Entry 4QSY (X-ray diffraction, 2.10 A resolution); this record covers chains A and B.

# Chain A
Protein: Tyrosine-protein phosphatase non-receptor type 11
From: Homo sapiens
Notes: EC 3.1.3.48; fragment: SH2 domain
Reference sequence: Q06124 (PTN11_HUMAN); numbering as in UniProt (aligned over 1-106)
Sequence (108 residues; row label = number of the first residue in the row; numbers below 1 keep their minus sign (Gly-1 is residue -1)):
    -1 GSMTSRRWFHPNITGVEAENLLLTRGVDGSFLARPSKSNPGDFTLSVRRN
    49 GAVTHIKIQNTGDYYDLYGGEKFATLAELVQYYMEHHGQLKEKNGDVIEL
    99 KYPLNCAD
Unresolved in the structure: -1 to 4, 105-106
Sequence notes: expression tag (-1 to 0)
UniProt features mapped onto this chain:
  - modified residue: Thr2 (N-acetylthreonine), Tyr62 (Phosphotyrosine), Tyr66 (Phosphotyrosine)

# Chain B
Protein: GRB2-associated-binding protein 1
Notes: fragment: phospho peptide
Reference sequence: Q13480 (GAB1_HUMAN); residues -1 to 11 here correspond to UniProt positions 621-633 (UniProt number = residue number + 622)
Sequence (13 residues; each row starts with the number of its first residue; numbers below 1 keep their minus sign (Gly-1 is residue -1)):
    -1 GDKQVEYLDLDLD
Unresolved in the structure: -1 to 0
Modified positions: Tyr5 (o-phosphotyrosine; PTR)
UniProt features mapped onto this chain:
  - modified residue: Tyr5 (Phosphotyrosine)

# Chain A / chain B interface
Residue-residue contacts (31; chain A residue first):
  Gly13(A) with Val3(B)
  Val14(A) with Lys1(B)
  Glu17(A) with Val3(B)
  Arg32(A) with Val3(B); Tyr5(B)
  Ser34(A) with Tyr5(B)
  Lys35(A) with Tyr5(B)
  Ser36(A) with Tyr5(B)
  Thr42(A) with Tyr5(B)
  Thr52(A) with Leu6(B)
  His53(A) with Val3(B); Glu4(B); Tyr5(B); Leu6(B), hydrogen bond (backbone-backbone)
  Ile54(A) with Leu6(B), hydrophobic; Leu8(B), hydrophobic
  Lys55(A) with Tyr5(B)
  Leu65(A) with Leu10(B)
  Gly67(A) with Leu10(B); Asp11(B)
  Gly68(A) with Leu10(B); Asp11(B), hydrogen bond (backbone-side chain)
  Gln87(A) with Leu10(B)
  Leu88(A) with Leu8(B), hydrophobic
  Lys89(A) with Leu8(B); Asp9(B), hydrogen bond (backbone-backbone)
  Glu90(A) with Asp7(B); Leu8(B)
  Lys91(A) with Asp7(B), hydrogen bond (backbone-backbone); Asp9(B)
  Ile96(A) with Leu6(B), hydrophobic
Other interface residues (no listed pair), chain A (24 interface residues in all): Pro33, Arg47, Tyr81

# Overview
24 residues of chain A and 10 residues of chain B are in contact; the contacts include 4 hydrogen bonds. Among
the polar pairs are Gly68(A)-Asp11(B), His53(A)-Leu6(B) and Lys89(A)-Asp9(B).
Here chain A is Tyrosine-protein phosphatase non-receptor type 11 (Homo sapiens) and chain B is
GRB2-associated-binding protein 1. Entry 4QSY (SHP2 SH2 domain in complex with GAB1 peptide) was determined by
X-ray diffraction.
